6XRL - chain A; structure by X-ray diffraction, 2.99 A resolution.

Chain A:
Protein: Phosphatidylinositol 4,5-bisphosphate 3-kinase catalytic subunit gamma isoform
Organism: Homo sapiens
Notes: EC 2.7.1.153, 2.7.11.1
Reference sequence: P48736 (PK3CG_HUMAN); numbering as in UniProt (aligned over 144-1091)
Amino-acid sequence (949 residues; each row starts with the number of its first residue):
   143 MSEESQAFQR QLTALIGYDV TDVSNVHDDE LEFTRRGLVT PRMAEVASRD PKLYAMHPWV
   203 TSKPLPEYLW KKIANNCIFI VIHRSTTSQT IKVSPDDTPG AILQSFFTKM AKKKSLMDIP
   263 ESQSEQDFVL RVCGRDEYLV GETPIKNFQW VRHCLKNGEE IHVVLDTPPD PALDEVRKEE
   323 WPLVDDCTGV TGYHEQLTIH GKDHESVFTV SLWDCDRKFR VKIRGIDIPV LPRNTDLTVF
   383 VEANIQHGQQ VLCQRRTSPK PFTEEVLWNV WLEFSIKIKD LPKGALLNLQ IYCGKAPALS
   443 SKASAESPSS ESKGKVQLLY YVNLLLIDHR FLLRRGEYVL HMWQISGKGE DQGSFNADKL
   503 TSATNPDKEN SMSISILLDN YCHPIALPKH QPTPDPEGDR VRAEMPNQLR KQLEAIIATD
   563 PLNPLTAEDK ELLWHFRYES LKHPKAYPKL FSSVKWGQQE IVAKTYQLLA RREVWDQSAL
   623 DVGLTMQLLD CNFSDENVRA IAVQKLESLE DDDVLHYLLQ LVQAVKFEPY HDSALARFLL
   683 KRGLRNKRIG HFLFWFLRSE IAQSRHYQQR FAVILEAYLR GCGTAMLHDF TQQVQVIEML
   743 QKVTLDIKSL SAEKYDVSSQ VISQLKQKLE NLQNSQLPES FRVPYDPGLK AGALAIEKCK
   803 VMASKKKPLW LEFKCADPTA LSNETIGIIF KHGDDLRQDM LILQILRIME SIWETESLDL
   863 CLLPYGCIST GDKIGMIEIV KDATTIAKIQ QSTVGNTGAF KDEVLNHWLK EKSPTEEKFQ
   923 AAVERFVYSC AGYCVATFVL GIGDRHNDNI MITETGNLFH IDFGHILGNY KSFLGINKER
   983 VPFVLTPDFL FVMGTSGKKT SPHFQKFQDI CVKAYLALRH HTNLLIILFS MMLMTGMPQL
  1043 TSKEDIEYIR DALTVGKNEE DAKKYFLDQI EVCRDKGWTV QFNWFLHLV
Unresolved in the structure: 143, 252-265, 323-356, 374-378, 436-457, 489-495, 523-526, 531-542, 895-898, 971-980, 1042
Construct notes: initiating methionine (143)
Small-molecule neighbours: V7Y (2-amino-N-[(1S)-1-{8-[(1-methyl-1H-pyrazol-4-yl)ethynyl]-1-oxo-2-phenyl-1,2-dihydroisoquinolin-3-yl}ethyl]pyrazolo[1,5-a]pyrimidine-3-carboxamide): Lys802, Val803, Met804, Pro810, Leu811, Trp812, Ile831, Tyr867, Ile879, Glu880, Ile881, Val882, Ala885, Thr886, Thr887, Lys890, Met953, Ile963
Swiss-Prot annotation at these positions:
  - region: Val803 to Lys809 (G-loop), Gly943 to Asn951 (Catalytic loop), His962 to Thr988 (Activation loop)
  - binding site (ATP): Gly829 to Leu838, Leu864 to Thr872, Phe961 to Leu969
  - modified residue: Thr1024 (Phosphothreonine)
  - natural variant: Arg1021 (R1021P: In IMD97), Asn1085 (N1085S: In IMD97)
  - mutagenesis: Lys833 (K833R: Loss of kinase activity. Loss of autophosphorylation. Reduced inflammatory reactions but no alterations in cardiac contractility), Arg947 (R947P: Abolishes protein and lipid kinase activity. Does not abolish interaction with GRK2)

Summary:
Chain A binds compound V7Y. Curated annotation (UniProt) lists 28 ATP-binding residues and 2 mutagenesis
sites.
Chain A is Phosphatidylinositol 4,5-bisphosphate 3-kinase catalytic subunit gamma isoform (Homo sapiens); the
structure, Crystal structure of human PI3K-gamma in complex with inhibitor IPI-549, was determined by X-ray
diffraction (same publication as 6XRM).
